PDB entry 8FYA | electron microscopy, 2.91 A resolution | chains B and C of the 8 polymer chains in the assembly

== Chain B (and C) ==
Protein: Cas1
Notes: chain C of this document is another copy of the same molecule, construct and numbering; everything in this record applies to it too
Amino-acid sequence (316 residues; row label = number of the first residue in the row):
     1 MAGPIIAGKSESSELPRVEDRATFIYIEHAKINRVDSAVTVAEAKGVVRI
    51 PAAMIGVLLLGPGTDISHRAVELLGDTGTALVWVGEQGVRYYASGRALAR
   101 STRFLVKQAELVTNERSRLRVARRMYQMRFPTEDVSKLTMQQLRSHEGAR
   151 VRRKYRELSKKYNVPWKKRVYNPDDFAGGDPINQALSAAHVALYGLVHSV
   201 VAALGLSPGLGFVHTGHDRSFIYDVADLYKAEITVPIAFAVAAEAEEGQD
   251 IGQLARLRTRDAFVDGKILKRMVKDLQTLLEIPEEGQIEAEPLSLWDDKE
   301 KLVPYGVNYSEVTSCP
Not modelled in the structure: 1-19, 312-316 (chain C: 1, 286-290, 312-316)
What the authors report for this chain:
  - binding site for the 28-nt DNA strand: H29
  - binding site for the 33-nt DNA strand: Y126, G148, Y171
  - specificity-determining residues: Y171

== Chain B / chain C interface ==
Residue-residue contacts (115):
  L60(B) - H68(C)
  G61(B) - H68(C)
  P62(B) - H68(C)
  T64(B) - S67(C)
  T64(B) - H68(C)  hydrogen bond (backbone-backbone)
  D65(B) - D65(C)
  D65(B) - I66(C)
  I66(B) - D65(C)
  I66(B) - I66(C)  hydrogen bond (backbone-backbone)
  S67(B) - T64(C)
  S67(B) - D65(C)
  H68(B) - L60(C)
  H68(B) - G61(C)  hydrogen bond (side chain-backbone)
  H68(B) - P62(C)
  H68(B) - T64(C)  hydrogen bond (backbone-backbone)
  H68(B) - W83(C)
  H68(B) - G85(C)
  V71(B) - W83(C)  hydrophobic
  V71(B) - Y91(C)  hydrophobic
  E72(B) - Q87(C)  hydrogen bond
  E72(B) - R90(C)  salt bridge
  G75(B) - Y91(C)
  D76(B) - R90(C)  salt bridge
  T79(B) - Y91(C)  hydrogen bond (backbone-side chain)
  A80(B) - Y91(C)
  L81(B) - Y91(C)  hydrogen bond (backbone-side chain)
  W83(B) - H68(C)
  W83(B) - V71(C)  hydrophobic
  W83(B) - W83(C)  hydrophobic
  V84(B) - H68(C)  hydrogen bond (backbone-side chain)
  Y91(B) - S94(C)
  Y92(B) - H68(C)
  Y92(B) - R69(C)
  Y92(B) - E72(C)
  Y92(B) - G95(C)
  A93(B) - V71(C)  hydrophobic
  A93(B) - S94(C)
  A93(B) - G95(C)
  S94(B) - A93(C)
  S94(B) - S94(C)  hydrogen bond (backbone-backbone)
  G95(B) - Y91(C)
  G95(B) - Y92(C)
  R96(B) - Y91(C)  hydrogen bond (backbone-side chain)
  R96(B) - Y92(C)
  R96(B) - H217(C)
  R96(B) - D218(C)
  R96(B) - R219(C)
  A97(B) - D218(C)  hydrogen bond (backbone-side chain)
  R100(B) - G216(C)
  R100(B) - H217(C)
  R100(B) - D218(C)
  T102(B) - G209(C)
  T102(B) - H217(C)
  L105(B) - S207(C)
  L105(B) - G209(C)
  L105(B) - L210(C)  hydrophobic
  A109(B) - A109(C)  hydrophobic
  A109(B) - T113(C)
  E110(B) - T113(C)
  T113(B) - A109(C)
  T113(B) - E110(C)
  T113(B) - T113(C)  hydrogen bond
  E115(B) - W296(C)
  E115(B) - K301(C)  salt bridge
  R118(B) - W296(C)
  L119(B) - W296(C)
  M140(B) - D297(C)
  M140(B) - D298(C)
  R144(B) - L295(C)
  R144(B) - W296(C)  hydrogen bond (side chain-backbone)
  R144(B) - D297(C)  salt bridge
  R144(B) - V303(C)
  R144(B) - Y309(C)
  S145(B) - Y309(C)
  S145(B) - S310(C)
  S145(B) - E311(C)  hydrogen bond (side chain-backbone)
  G148(B) - N308(C)
  G148(B) - Y309(C)
  A149(B) - Y309(C)
  V151(B) - N308(C)
  R152(B) - N308(C)  hydrogen bond
  R152(B) - S310(C)
  D174(B) - G3(C)
  D174(B) - P4(C)
  H198(B) - R96(C)
  S207(B) - L105(C)
  G209(B) - T102(C)
  G209(B) - L105(C)
  L210(B) - L105(C)  hydrophobic
  L210(B) - A109(C)  hydrophobic
  F212(B) - W296(C)
  V213(B) - S294(C)
  V213(B) - L295(C)
  V213(B) - W296(C)  hydrogen bond (backbone-backbone)
  H214(B) - L293(C)
  H214(B) - S294(C)
  T215(B) - P292(C)
  T215(B) - L293(C)
  T215(B) - S294(C)  hydrogen bond (backbone-backbone)
  T215(B) - W296(C)
  G216(B) - R100(C)
  G216(B) - S101(C)
  G216(B) - T102(C)  hydrogen bond (backbone-backbone)
  G216(B) - P292(C)
  H217(B) - R96(C)
  H217(B) - R100(C)
  H217(B) - T102(C)
  H217(B) - P292(C)
  H217(B) - L293(C)
  D218(B) - R96(C)  salt bridge
  D218(B) - A97(C)
  D218(B) - A99(C)
  D218(B) - R100(C)  salt bridge
  R219(B) - R96(C)
  Y223(B) - L293(C)  hydrophobic
Also at the interface, not in a pair above, chain B (57 interface residues in all): G63, Q141, G205
Also at the interface, not in a pair above, chain C (58 interface residues in all): G63, V84, V106, D174, Y223, L302

== In short ==
Chain B and chain C form an interface of 57 and 58 residues respectively; the contacts include 18 hydrogen
bonds and 6 salt bridges. Among the polar pairs are E72(B)-R90(C), D76(B)-R90(C) and E115(B)-K301(C). The
paper reports a binding site for the 33-nt DNA strand at Y126(B), G148(B) and Y171(B); a binding site for the
28-nt DNA strand at H29(B).
Chain B and chain C are both Cas1; the structure, Cryo-EM structure of Cas1:Cas2-DEDDh:PAM-containing
prespacer complex, was determined by electron microscopy, deposited together with 8FY9, 8FYB, 8FYC and 8FYD.
